9FNE - chains C and O of the 11 polymer chains in the assembly; structure by electron microscopy, 4.00 A resolution.

Chain C:
Protein: DNA-directed RNA polymerase subunit beta
Organism: Mycolicibacterium smegmatis MC2 155
Notes: EC 2.7.7.6
UniProt: P60281 (RPOB_MYCS2); residue numbers follow UniProt; this construct covers 1-1169
Amino-acid sequence (1169 residues; numbered 1 to 1169; the number before each row is that of its first residue):
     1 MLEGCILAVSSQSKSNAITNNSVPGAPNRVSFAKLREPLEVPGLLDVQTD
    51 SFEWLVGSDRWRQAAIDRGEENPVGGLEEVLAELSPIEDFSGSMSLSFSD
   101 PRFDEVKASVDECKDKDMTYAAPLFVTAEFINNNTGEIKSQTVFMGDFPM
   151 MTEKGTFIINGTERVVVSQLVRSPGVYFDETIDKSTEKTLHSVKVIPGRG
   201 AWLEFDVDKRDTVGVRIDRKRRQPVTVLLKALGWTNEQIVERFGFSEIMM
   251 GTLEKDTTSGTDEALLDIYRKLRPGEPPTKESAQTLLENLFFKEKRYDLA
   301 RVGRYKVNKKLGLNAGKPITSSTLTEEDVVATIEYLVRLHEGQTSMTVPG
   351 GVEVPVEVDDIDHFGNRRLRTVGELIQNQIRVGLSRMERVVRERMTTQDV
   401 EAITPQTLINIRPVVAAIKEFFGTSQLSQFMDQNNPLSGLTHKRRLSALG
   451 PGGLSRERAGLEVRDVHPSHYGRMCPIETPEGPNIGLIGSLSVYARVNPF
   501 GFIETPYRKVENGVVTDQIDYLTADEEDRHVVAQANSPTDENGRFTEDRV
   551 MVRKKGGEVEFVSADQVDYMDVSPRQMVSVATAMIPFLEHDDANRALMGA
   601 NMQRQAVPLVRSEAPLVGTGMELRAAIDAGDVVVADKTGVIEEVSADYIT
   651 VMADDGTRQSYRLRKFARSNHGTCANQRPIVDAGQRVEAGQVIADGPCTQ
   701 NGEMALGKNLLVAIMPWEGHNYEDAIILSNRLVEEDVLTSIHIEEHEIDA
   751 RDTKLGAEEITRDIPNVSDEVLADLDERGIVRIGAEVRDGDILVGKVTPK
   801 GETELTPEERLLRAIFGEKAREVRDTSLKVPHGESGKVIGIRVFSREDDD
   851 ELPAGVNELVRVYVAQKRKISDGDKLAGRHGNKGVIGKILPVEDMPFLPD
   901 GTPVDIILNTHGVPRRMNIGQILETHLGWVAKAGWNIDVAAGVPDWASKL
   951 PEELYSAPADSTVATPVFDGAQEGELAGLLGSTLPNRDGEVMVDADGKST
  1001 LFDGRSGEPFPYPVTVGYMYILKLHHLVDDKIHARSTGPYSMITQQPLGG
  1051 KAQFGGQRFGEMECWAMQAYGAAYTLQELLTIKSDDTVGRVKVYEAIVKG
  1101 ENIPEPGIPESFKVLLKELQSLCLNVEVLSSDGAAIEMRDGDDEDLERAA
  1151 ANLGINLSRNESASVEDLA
Not modelled in the structure: 1-20, 1142-1169
UniProt features mapped onto this chain:
  - mutagenesis: Gln429 (Q429K/L: Rifampicin (Rif) resistant), Asp432 (D432V: Rifampicin (Rif) resistant; D432Y: Rifampicin (Rif) resistant; RbpA no longer rescues transcription in the presence of Rif. Decreased affinity for Rif, no change in affinity for RbpA), His442 (H442D/L/P/R/Y: Rifampicin (Rif) resistant), Arg445 (R445L/P: Rifampicin (Rif) resistant), Ser447 (S447L/P/W: Rifampicin (Rif) resistant; RbpA no longer rescues transcription in the presence of Rif, decreased affinity for Rif, no change in affinity for RbpA; tested in the Leu mutation), Leu449 (L449P: Rifampicin (Rif) resistant)

Chain O:
Molecule: recA-op non-template strand
Sequence (68 nucleotides; each row starts with the number of its first residue):
    10 GTGGTGAAGAGTTCGACCGGACTTGTCGGTGGTCTGCTCTAACGTCACGG
    60 CCAACCGATCGGAACACC
Not modelled in the structure: 10-29, 73-77

Interface between chain C and chain O:
Residue-residue contacts (10):
  Arg172(C) - DA62(O)  hydrogen bond to the base
  Trp202(C) - DC61(O)  base contact
  Trp202(C) - DA62(O)  base contact
  Arg219(C) - DC61(O)  hydrogen bond to the base
  Arg273(C) - DG59(O)  hydrogen bond to the base
  Arg296(C) - DC57(O)  sugar contact
  Gly453(C) - DA62(O)  base contact
  Leu454(C) - DA62(O)  base contact
  Arg458(C) - DA62(O)  salt bridge to the phosphate
  Arg458(C) - DA63(O)  base contact
Other interface residues (no listed pair), chain C (12 interface residues in all): Asp218, Lys220, Thr396, Gly452
Other interface residues (no listed pair), chain O (7 interface residues in all): DG53, DC60

In short:
12 residues of chain C and 7 residues of chain O are in contact; the contacts include 3 hydrogen bonds and 1
salt bridge. Polar contacts include Arg172(C)-DA62(O), Arg219(C)-DC61(O) and Arg273(C)-DG59(O). Curated
annotation (UniProt) lists 6 mutagenesis sites on chain C.
Chain C is DNA-directed RNA polymerase subunit beta (Mycolicibacterium smegmatis MC2 155) and chain O is
recA-op non-template strand; the structure, Mycobacterial PafBC-bound transcription initiation complex, was
determined by electron microscopy (same publication as 9FND).
